PDB entry 9L1X | electron microscopy, 2.69 A resolution | chains F and I of the 12 polymer chains in the assembly

# Chain F
Molecule: Histone H4
From: Homo sapiens
UniProtKB: P62805 (H4_HUMAN); residues 1-102 here correspond to UniProt positions 2-103 (UniProt number = residue number + 1)
Sequence (102 residues; row label = number of the first residue in the row):
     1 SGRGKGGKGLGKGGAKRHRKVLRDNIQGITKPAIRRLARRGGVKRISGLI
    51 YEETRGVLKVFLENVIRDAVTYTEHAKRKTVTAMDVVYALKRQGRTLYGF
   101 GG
Not modelled in the structure: 1-19
Swiss-Prot annotation at these positions:
  - DNA-binding region: Lys16 to Lys20
  - modified residue: Ser1 (N-acetylserine), Arg3 (Asymmetric dimethylarginine), Lys5 (N6-(2-hydroxyisobutyryl)lysine), Lys8 (N6-(2-hydroxyisobutyryl)lysine), Lys12 (N6-(2-hydroxyisobutyryl)lysine), Lys16 (N6-(2-hydroxyisobutyryl)lysine), Lys20 (N6,N6,N6-trimethyllysine), Lys31 (N6-(2-hydroxyisobutyryl)lysine), Lys44 (N6-(2-hydroxyisobutyryl)lysine), Ser47 (Phosphoserine), Tyr51 (Phosphotyrosine), Lys59 (N6-(2-hydroxyisobutyryl)lysine), Lys77 (N6-(2-hydroxyisobutyryl)lysine), Lys79 (N6-(2-hydroxyisobutyryl)lysine), Thr80 (Phosphothreonine), Tyr88 (Phosphotyrosine), Lys91 (N6-(2-hydroxyisobutyryl)lysine)
  - cross-link (Glycyl lysine isopeptide (Lys-Gly)): Lys12 (interchain with G-Cter in SUMO2), Lys20 (interchain with G-Cter in SUMO2), Lys31 (interchain with G-Cter in SUMO2), Lys59 (interchain with G-Cter in SUMO2), Lys79 (interchain with G-Cter in SUMO2), Lys91 (interchain with G-Cter in SUMO2)

# Chain I
Molecule: 601 dna_r
From: Homo sapiens
Sequence (189 nucleotides; row label = number of the first residue in the row; numbers below 1 keep their minus sign (DA-94 is residue -94)):
   -94 ATCAGCGACACCGGCACTGGAATCGGATGTATATATCTGACACGTGCCTG
   -44 GAGACTAGGGAGTAATCCCCTTGGCGGTTAAAACGCGGGGGACAGCGCGT
     6 ACGTGCGTTTAAGCGGTGCTAGAGCTGTCTACGACCAATTGAGCGGCCTC
    56 GGCACCGGGATTCTCGATGGCATCCGGCATCACCCGGAT
Not modelled in the structure: -94 to -85, 78-94

# How chain F and chain I interact
Residue-residue contacts (12):
  Arg35(F) - DG8(I)  salt bridge to the phosphate
  Lys44(F) - DG8(I)  phosphate contact
  Arg45(F) - DC7(I)  sugar contact
  Arg45(F) - DG8(I)  phosphate contact
  Ile46(F) - DC7(I)  sugar contact
  Ile46(F) - DG8(I)  hydrogen bond to the phosphate
  Ser47(F) - DC7(I)  sugar contact
  Gly48(F) - DC7(I)  hydrogen bond to the phosphate
  Arg78(F) - DA28(I)  phosphate contact
  Lys79(F) - DG27(I)  salt bridge to the phosphate
  Lys79(F) - DA28(I)  hydrogen bond to the phosphate
  Thr80(F) - DA28(I)  hydrogen bond to the phosphate
Other interface residues (no listed pair), chain F (10 interface residues in all): Lys77

# Summary
The interface between chain F and chain I involves 10 residues on one side and 4 on the other; the contacts
include 4 hydrogen bonds and 2 salt bridges. Among the polar pairs are Ile46(F)-DG8(I), Gly48(F)-DC7(I) and
Lys79(F)-DA28(I).
Chain F is Histone H4 and chain I is 601 dna_r, both from Homo sapiens; the structure, hDEK-nucleosome complex
(conformation 1), was determined by electron microscopy (same publication as 9L22).
